Entry 2W6G (X-ray diffraction, 6.00 A resolution (low resolution: residue-level contacts below are approximate; hydrogen-bond / salt-bridge calls are withheld)); this record covers chains C and D of the 7 polymer chains in the assembly.

Chain C:
Protein: ATP synthase subunit alpha heart isoform, mitochondrial
Source organism: Bos taurus
Notes: EC 3.6.3.14
UniProt: P19483 (ATPA1_BOVIN); residues -42 to 510 here correspond to UniProt positions 1-553 (UniProt number = residue number + 43)
Sequence (553 residues; numbered -42 to 510; the number before each row is that of its first residue; numbers below 1 keep their minus sign (Met-42 is residue -42)):
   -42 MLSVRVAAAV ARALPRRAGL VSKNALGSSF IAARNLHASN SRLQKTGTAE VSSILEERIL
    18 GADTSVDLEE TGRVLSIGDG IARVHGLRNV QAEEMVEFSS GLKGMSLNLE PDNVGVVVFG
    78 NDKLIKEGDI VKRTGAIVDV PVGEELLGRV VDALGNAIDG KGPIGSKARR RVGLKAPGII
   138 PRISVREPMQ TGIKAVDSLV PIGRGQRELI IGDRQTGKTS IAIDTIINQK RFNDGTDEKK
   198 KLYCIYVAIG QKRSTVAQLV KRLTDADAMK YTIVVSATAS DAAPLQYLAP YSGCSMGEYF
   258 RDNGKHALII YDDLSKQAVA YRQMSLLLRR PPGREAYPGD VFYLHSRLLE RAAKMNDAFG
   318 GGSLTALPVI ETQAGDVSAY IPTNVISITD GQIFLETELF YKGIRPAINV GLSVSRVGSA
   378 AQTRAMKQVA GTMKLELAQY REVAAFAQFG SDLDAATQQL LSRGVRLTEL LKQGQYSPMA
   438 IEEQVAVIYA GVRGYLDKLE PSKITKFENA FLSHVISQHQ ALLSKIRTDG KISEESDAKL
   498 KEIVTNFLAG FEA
Not modelled in the structure: -42 to 18

Chain D:
Protein: ATP synthase subunit beta, mitochondrial
Source organism: Bos taurus
Notes: EC 3.6.3.14
UniProt: P00829 (ATPB_BOVIN); residues -49 to 478 here correspond to UniProt positions 1-528 (UniProt number = residue number + 50)
Sequence (528 residues; row label = number of the first residue in the row; numbers below 1 keep their minus sign (Met-49 is residue -49)):
   -49 MLGLVGRVVA ASASGALRGL SPSAPLPQAQ LLLRAAPAAL QPARDYAAQA SPSPKAGATT
    11 GRIVAVIGAV VDVQFDEGLP PILNALEVQG RETRLVLEVA QHLGESTVRT IAMDGTEGLV
    71 RGQKVLDSGA PIRIPVGPET LGRIMNVIGE PIDERGPIKT KQFAAIHAEA PEFVEMSVEQ
   131 EILVTGIKVV DLLAPYAKGG KIGLFGGAGV GKTVLIMELI NNVAKAHGGY SVFAGVGERT
   191 REGNDLYHEM IESGVINLKD ATSKVALVYG QMNEPPGARA RVALTGLTVA EYFRDQEGQD
   251 VLLFIDNIFR FTQAGSEVSA LLGRIPSAVG YQPTLATDMG TMQERITTTK KGSITSVQAI
   311 YVPADDLTDP APATTFAHLD ATTVLSRAIA ELGIYPAVDP LDSTSRIMDP NIVGSEHYDV
   371 ARGVQKILQD YKSLQDIIAI LGMDELSEED KLTVSRARKI QRFLSQPFQV AEVFTGHLGK
   431 LVPLKETIKG FQQILAGEYD HLPEQAFYMV GPIEEAVAKA DKLAEEHS
Not modelled in the structure: -49 to 8, 476-478

Interface between chain C and chain D:
Residue-residue contacts (102):
  Gly43(C) with Arg71(D)
  Leu44(C) with Arg71(D)
  Arg45(C) with Val70(D); Arg71(D)
  Val47(C) with Val70(D)
  Gln48(C) with Gly68(D); Leu69(D); Val70(D)
  Ala49(C) with Thr66(D); Gly68(D); Leu69(D)
  Glu50(C) with Glu67(D)
  Asn65(C) with Val16(D); Ile17(D)
  Leu66(C) with Ala15(D); Val16(D); Leu69(D); Arg71(D)
  Glu67(C) with Val14(D); Arg71(D)
  Pro68(C) with Val14(D); Ala15(D); Arg71(D)
  Asn70(C) with Arg71(D)
  Val71(C) with Arg71(D)
  Ile94(C) with Gly68(D)
  Lys132(C) with Asp64(D); Glu224(D)
  Ile136(C) with Asn194(D); Tyr219(D)
  Ile137(C) with Ile102(D); Asp103(D); Glu104(D); Tyr197(D)
  Arg139(C) with Thr190(D); Asn194(D)
  Ser141(C) with Asn194(D); Asp195(D)
  Arg164(C) with Arg189(D)
  Arg287(C) with Ile17(D)
  Pro288(C) with Ala270(D)
  Arg291(C) with Val279(D); Tyr281(D); Asp319(D)
  Gly296(C) with Glu267(D)
  Asp297(C) with Glu267(D)
  Phe299(C) with Met222(D); Arg229(D); Arg260(D); Gln263(D); Glu267(D)
  Tyr300(C) with Glu224(D); Pro225(D); Pro226(D); Arg229(D); Glu267(D)
  Ser303(C) with Met222(D)
  Glu307(C) with Thr190(D); Asn223(D)
  Ser335(C) with Ala314(D); Asp315(D)
  Thr340(C) with Tyr311(D); Ala314(D)
  Ile343(C) with Ala158(D); Arg189(D)
  Ser344(C) with Arg189(D); Met222(D); Arg260(D)
  Ile345(C) with Arg189(D); Met222(D)
  Thr346(C) with Arg189(D)
  Asp347(C) with Arg189(D); Arg191(D)
  Leu369(C) with Arg337(D)
  Ser372(C) with Phe424(D)
  Arg373(C) with Arg189(D); Arg191(D); Phe424(D)
  Val374(C) with Val423(D)
  Gly375(C) with Val423(D); Phe424(D)
  Ser376(C) with Val423(D)
  Ala377(C) with Val423(D)
  Gly388(C) with Gly426(D)
  Thr389(C) with Thr425(D); Gly426(D)
  Leu392(C) with Tyr345(D); Thr425(D); Tyr458(D)
  Ala395(C) with Leu342(D); Gly343(D)
  Gln396(C) with Leu342(D); Arg412(D); Gln455(D); Tyr458(D)
  Glu399(C) with Leu342(D); Arg408(D); Arg412(D)
  Val400(C) with Arg408(D)
  Phe403(C) with Arg408(D)
  Phe406(C) with Ile388(D)
  Leu417(C) with Gln455(D)
Also at the interface, not in a pair above, chain C (66 interface residues in all): Asn46, Leu64, Asp69, Ala133, Pro134, Gly135, Ile140, Arg304, Tyr337, Asn341, Gly368, Asp411, Ala413
Also at the interface, not in a pair above, chain D (66 interface residues in all): Ile94, Gly159, Gly187, Leu271, Pro313, Glu341, Ile344, Tyr381, Gly392, Val404, His427, Pro453, Glu454, Met459, Leu473

Summary:
Chain C and chain D each contribute 66 residues to their interface.
Chain C is ATP synthase subunit alpha heart isoform, mitochondrial and chain D is ATP synthase subunit beta,
mitochondrial, both from Bos taurus; the structure, Low resolution structures of bovine mitochondrial
F1-ATPase during controlled dehydration: Hydration State 3, was determined by X-ray diffraction (same
publication as 2W6E, 2W6F, 2W6H, 2W6I and 2W6J).
